PDB entry 8IMJ | electron microscopy, 2.59 A resolution | chains 0 and L of the 52 polymer chains in the assembly

[Chain 0]
Molecule: ApcE
Source organism: Anthocerotibacter panamensis
Chain sequence (1136 residues; row label = number of the first residue in the row):
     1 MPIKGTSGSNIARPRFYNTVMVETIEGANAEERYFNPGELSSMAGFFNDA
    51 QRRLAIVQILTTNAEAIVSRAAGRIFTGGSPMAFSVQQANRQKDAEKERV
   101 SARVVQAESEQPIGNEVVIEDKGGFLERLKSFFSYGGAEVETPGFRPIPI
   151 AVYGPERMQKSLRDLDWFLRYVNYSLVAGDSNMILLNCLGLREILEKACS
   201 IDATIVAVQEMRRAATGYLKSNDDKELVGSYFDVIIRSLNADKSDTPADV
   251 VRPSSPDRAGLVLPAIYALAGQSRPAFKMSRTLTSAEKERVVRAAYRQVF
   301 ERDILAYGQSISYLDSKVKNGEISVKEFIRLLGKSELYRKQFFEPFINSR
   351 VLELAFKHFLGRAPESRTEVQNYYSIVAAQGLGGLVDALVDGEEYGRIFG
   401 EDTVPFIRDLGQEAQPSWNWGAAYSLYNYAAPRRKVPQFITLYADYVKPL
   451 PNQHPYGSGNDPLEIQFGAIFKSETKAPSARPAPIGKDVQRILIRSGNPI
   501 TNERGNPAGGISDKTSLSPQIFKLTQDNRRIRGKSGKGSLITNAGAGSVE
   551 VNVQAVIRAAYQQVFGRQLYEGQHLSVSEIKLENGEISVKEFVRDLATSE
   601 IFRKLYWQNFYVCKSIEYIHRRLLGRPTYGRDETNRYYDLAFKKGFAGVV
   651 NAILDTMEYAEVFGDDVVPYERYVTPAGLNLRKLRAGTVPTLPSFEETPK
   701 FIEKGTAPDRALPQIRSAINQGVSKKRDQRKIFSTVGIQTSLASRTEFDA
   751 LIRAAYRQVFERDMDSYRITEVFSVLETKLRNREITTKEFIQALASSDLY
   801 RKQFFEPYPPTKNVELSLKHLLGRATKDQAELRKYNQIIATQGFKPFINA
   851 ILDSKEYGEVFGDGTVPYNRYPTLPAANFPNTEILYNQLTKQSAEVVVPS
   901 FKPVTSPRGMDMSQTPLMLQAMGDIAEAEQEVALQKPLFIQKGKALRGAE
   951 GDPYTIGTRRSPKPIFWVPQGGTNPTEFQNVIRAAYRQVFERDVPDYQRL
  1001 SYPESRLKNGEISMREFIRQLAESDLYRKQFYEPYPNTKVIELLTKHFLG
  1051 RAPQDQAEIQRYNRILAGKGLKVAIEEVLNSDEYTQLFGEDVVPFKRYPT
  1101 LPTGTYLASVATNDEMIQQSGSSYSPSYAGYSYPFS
Unresolved in the structure: 1, 78-146, 530-548, 1135-1136
Residues lining bound ligands:
  - phycocyanobilin (CYC), molecule 1: Pro14, Phe16, Leu261, Leu263, Tyr267, Leu410, Glu413, Ala414, Gln415, Pro416, Ser417, Trp418, Trp420
  - phycocyanobilin (CYC), molecule 2: Phe76, Ile148, Arg157, Lys160, Ser161, Arg163, Asp164, Leu165, Trp167, Phe168, Tyr171, Asn187, Leu191, Ile194, Leu195, Ala198, Cys199, Ala203, Thr204
  - phycocyanobilin (CYC), molecule 3: Arg302, Tyr307, Tyr429, Arg433
  - phycocyanobilin (CYC), molecule 4: Ile347, Asn348, Ser349, Arg367, Val370, Gln371, Tyr374, Ile440
  - phycocyanobilin (CYC), molecule 5: Tyr456, Tyr611, Val612, Cys613, Arg631, Thr634, Asn635, Tyr638
  - phycocyanobilin (CYC), molecule 6: Ile465, Gln466, Phe467, Gly468, Arg567
  - phycocyanobilin (CYC), molecule 7: Ile492, Leu493, Ile494, Arg495, Pro499, Asn502, Arg504
  - phycocyanobilin (CYC), molecule 8: Gly722, Val723, Arg727, Thr873, Leu874, Pro875, Ala876, Phe879
  - phycocyanobilin (CYC), molecule 9: Ser741, Leu742, Val775, Thr778, Lys779, Arg781, Asn782, Glu784
  - phycocyanobilin (CYC), molecule 10: Arg762, Leu889, Thr890, Lys891
  - phycocyanobilin (CYC), molecule 11: Pro809, Pro810, Thr811, Gln829, Leu832, Arg833, Asn836, Ser900
  - phycocyanobilin (CYC), molecule 12: Ile956, Gly957, Thr958, Arg960, Tyr1098, Thr1100, Leu1101, Pro1102, Thr1103, Tyr1106
  - phycocyanobilin (CYC), molecule 13: Arg992, Met1116, Ile1117, Ser1120, Gly1121
  - phycocyanobilin (CYC), molecule 14: Tyr1002, Ser1005, Arg1006, Lys1008, Asn1009, Glu1011
  - phycocyanobilin (CYC), molecule 15: Pro1036, Asn1037, Thr1038, Gln1056, Ile1059, Gln1060, Asn1063

[Chain L]
Molecule: ApcB2
Source organism: Anthocerotibacter panamensis
Chain sequence (162 residues; row label = number of the first residue in the row):
     1 MQDAITSVINTYDVQGKYFDTSAFDKLKAYYATGELRVRAAGTISANAAT
    51 IIKEASAKLFSNQPDLVRPGGNAYTTRRYAACVRDMDYFLRYATYAMLAG
   101 DTSILDERVLNGLKETYNSLGVPISSTVQGIQAMKEVTGSLVGSGAAKEM
   151 GVYFDYLSSGLS
Residues lining bound ligands:
  - phycocyanobilin (CYC), molecule 1: Leu59, Leu66, Asn72, Ala73, Arg77, Arg78, Ala81, Cys82, Arg84, Asp85, Met86, Tyr88, Phe89, Tyr92, Arg108, Val109, Leu113, Thr116, Tyr117, Leu120, Val122, Pro123, Ser126, Thr127
  - phycocyanobilin (CYC), molecule 2: Val67, Tyr74, Thr75, Thr76, Tyr79

[How chain 0 and chain L interact]
Residue-residue contacts (101):
  Arg13(0) - Glu107(L)
  Arg15(0) - Met1(L)
  Phe16(0) - Asn10(L)
  Tyr17(0) - Thr6(L)
  Tyr17(0) - Ile9(L)
  Tyr17(0) - Asn10(L)  hydrogen bond
  Thr19(0) - Asp3(L)
  Thr19(0) - Thr6(L)  hydrogen bond
  Met21(0) - Tyr30(L)
  Met21(0) - Leu98(L)
  Val22(0) - Met1(L)  hydrophobic
  Val22(0) - Asp3(L)
  Ile25(0) - Met1(L)  hydrophobic
  Ile25(0) - Tyr95(L)
  Ile25(0) - Leu98(L)  hydrophobic
  Ile25(0) - Ala99(L)
  Glu26(0) - Met1(L)
  Ala28(0) - Tyr95(L)  hydrogen bond (backbone-side chain)
  Asn29(0) - Tyr92(L)  hydrogen bond
  Asn29(0) - Tyr95(L)
  Asn29(0) - Arg108(L)  hydrogen bond
  Glu32(0) - Arg91(L)  salt bridge
  Glu32(0) - Tyr92(L)  hydrogen bond
  Arg33(0) - Arg91(L)
  Arg33(0) - Tyr95(L)  hydrogen bond (backbone-side chain)
  Tyr34(0) - Ile44(L)  hydrophobic
  Tyr34(0) - Ser45(L)
  Tyr34(0) - Ala48(L)  hydrophobic
  Tyr34(0) - Asp87(L)
  Tyr34(0) - Leu90(L)
  Tyr34(0) - Arg91(L)  hydrogen bond (side chain-backbone)
  Tyr34(0) - Thr94(L)
  Phe35(0) - Ser45(L)  hydrogen bond (backbone-side chain)
  Phe35(0) - Tyr95(L)  hydrophobic
  Phe35(0) - Leu98(L)  hydrophobic
  Leu40(0) - Val38(L)
  Leu40(0) - Gly42(L)
  Met43(0) - Val38(L)  hydrophobic
  Met43(0) - Leu98(L)  hydrophobic
  Phe46(0) - Ile5(L)  hydrophobic
  Phe47(0) - Tyr30(L)
  Phe47(0) - Tyr31(L)  hydrophobic
  Phe47(0) - Gly34(L)
  Phe47(0) - Arg37(L)
  Phe47(0) - Val38(L)  hydrophobic
  Ala50(0) - Tyr31(L)  hydrophobic
  Gln51(0) - Tyr31(L)
  Leu54(0) - Phe24(L)  hydrophobic
  Leu54(0) - Leu27(L)  hydrophobic
  Leu54(0) - Lys28(L)
  Val57(0) - Phe19(L)  hydrophobic
  Val57(0) - Phe24(L)  hydrophobic
  Gln58(0) - Phe24(L)
  Thr61(0) - Tyr18(L)
  Thr61(0) - Phe19(L)
  Thr61(0) - Phe24(L)
  Ala64(0) - Tyr18(L)
  Asp166(0) - Tyr18(L)  hydrogen bond
  Leu169(0) - Tyr18(L)
  Arg170(0) - Asp13(L)  salt bridge
  Arg170(0) - Gly16(L)  hydrogen bond (side chain-backbone)
  Arg170(0) - Lys17(L)
  Arg170(0) - Tyr18(L)
  Tyr171(0) - Asp13(L)  hydrogen bond
  Asn173(0) - Tyr18(L)
  Tyr174(0) - Ile9(L)
  Tyr174(0) - Tyr12(L)  hydrogen bond (side chain-backbone)
  Tyr174(0) - Asp13(L)
  Tyr174(0) - Lys17(L)  hydrogen bond (side chain-backbone)
  Tyr174(0) - Phe19(L)  hydrophobic
  Val177(0) - Ile5(L)  hydrophobic
  Val177(0) - Phe19(L)  hydrophobic
  Val177(0) - Leu27(L)  hydrophobic
  Val177(0) - Tyr31(L)  hydrogen bond (backbone-side chain)
  Ala178(0) - Ile5(L)  hydrophobic
  Ala178(0) - Ile9(L)  hydrophobic
  Met183(0) - Ile9(L)  hydrophobic
  Arg302(0) - Tyr88(L)
  Ala306(0) - Ala80(L)
  Ala306(0) - Arg84(L)
  Tyr307(0) - Arg77(L)
  Tyr307(0) - Ala81(L)
  Tyr307(0) - Arg84(L)  hydrogen bond
  Asn428(0) - Asn111(L)
  Asn428(0) - Gly112(L)
  Tyr429(0) - Val109(L)  hydrogen bond (side chain-backbone)
  Tyr429(0) - Asn111(L)
  Tyr429(0) - Gly112(L)
  Tyr429(0) - Leu113(L)  hydrogen bond (side chain-backbone)
  Tyr429(0) - Thr116(L)
  Ala430(0) - Gly112(L)
  Ala430(0) - Thr116(L)
  Arg433(0) - Thr116(L)
  Arg433(0) - Ser119(L)
  Arg433(0) - Leu120(L)
  Thr475(0) - Lys114(L)
  Thr475(0) - Glu115(L)
  Thr475(0) - Asn118(L)
  Thr475(0) - Ser119(L)  hydrogen bond (backbone-side chain)
  Lys476(0) - Asn118(L)
  Lys476(0) - Ser119(L)  hydrogen bond (backbone-side chain)
Other interface residues (no listed pair), chain 0 (48 interface residues in all): Ala44, Val68, Glu474, Ala477
Other interface residues (no listed pair), chain L (55 interface residues in all): Gln2, Glu35, Ala41, Ile104, Asp106, Leu110

[Summary]
48 residues of chain 0 face 55 of chain L across their interface, with 20 hydrogen bonds and 2 salt bridges.
Polar pairs include Glu32(0)-Arg91(L), Arg170(0)-Asp13(L) and Tyr17(0)-Asn10(L). One phycocyanobilin molecule
is bound between chain 0 and chain L.
Here chain 0 is ApcE and chain L is ApcB2, both from Anthocerotibacter panamensis. Entry 8IMJ (A'1-A'2,
A'3-A'4, B1-B2, C1-C2 cylinder in cyanobacterial phycobilisome from Anthocerotibacter panamensis (Cluster B))
was determined by electron microscopy (same publication as 8IMI, 8IMK, 8IML, 8IMM, 8IMN and 8IMO).
